Entry 7V2B (X-ray diffraction, 3.20 A resolution); this record covers chains A and D.

== Chain A (and D) ==
Name: VpsR
From: Vibrio cholerae
Notes: chain D of this document is another copy of the same molecule, construct and numbering; everything in this record applies to it too
Reference sequence: Q9AQ41 (Q9AQ41_VIBCL); residue numbers follow UniProt; this construct covers 1-382
Sequence (399 residues; numbered -16 to 382; the number before each row is that of its first residue; numbers below 1 keep their minus sign (His-16 is residue -16)):
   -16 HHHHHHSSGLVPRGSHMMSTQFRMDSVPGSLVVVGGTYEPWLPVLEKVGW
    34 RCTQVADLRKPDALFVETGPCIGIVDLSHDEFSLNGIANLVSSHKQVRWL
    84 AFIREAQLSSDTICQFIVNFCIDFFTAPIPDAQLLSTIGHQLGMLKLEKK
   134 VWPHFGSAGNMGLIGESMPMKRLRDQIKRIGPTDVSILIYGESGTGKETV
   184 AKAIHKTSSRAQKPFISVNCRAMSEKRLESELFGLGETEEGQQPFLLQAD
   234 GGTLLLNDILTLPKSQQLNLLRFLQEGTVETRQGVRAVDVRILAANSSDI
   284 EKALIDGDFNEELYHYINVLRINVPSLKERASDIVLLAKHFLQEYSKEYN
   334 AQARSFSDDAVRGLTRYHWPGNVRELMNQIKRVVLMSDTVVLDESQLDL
Disordered / not traced: -16 to 7 (chain D: -16 to 6)
Construct notes: expression tag (-16 to 0)
Small-molecule neighbours: GTP (guanosine-5'-triphosphate): Glu175, Ser176, Gly177, Thr178, Gly179, Lys180, Glu181, Thr182, Lys185, Asn240, Val356, Arg357, Met360

== How chain A and chain D interact ==
Residue-residue contacts (107):
  Asp40(A) - Glu259(D)
  Leu41(A) - Gln258(D)
  Arg42(A) - Gln258(D)  hydrogen bond
  Arg42(A) - Glu259(D)
  Asp45(A) - Tyr299(D)
  Ser66(A) - Gly260(D)
  Ser66(A) - Val271(D)  hydrogen bond (side chain-backbone)
  Ser66(A) - Asp272(D)
  Leu67(A) - Arg193(D)
  Leu67(A) - Asp272(D)  hydrogen bond (backbone-side chain)
  Asn68(A) - Asp167(D)
  Asn68(A) - Val168(D)
  Asn68(A) - Ser169(D)  hydrogen bond
  Asn68(A) - Leu257(D)
  Asn68(A) - Val273(D)  hydrogen bond (side chain-backbone)
  Asn68(A) - Arg274(D)
  Asn68(A) - Ile275(D)
  Ala71(A) - Thr166(D)
  Ala71(A) - Val168(D)
  Asn72(A) - Val168(D)
  Asn72(A) - Ser169(D)  hydrogen bond (side chain-backbone)
  Asn72(A) - Tyr299(D)  hydrogen bond (side chain-backbone)
  Gln79(A) - Phe103(D)
  Val80(A) - Val101(D)
  Trp82(A) - Phe103(D)
  Ile96(A) - Ser192(D)
  Cys97(A) - Val134(D)  hydrophobic
  Gln98(A) - Val134(D)
  Gln98(A) - His137(D)
  Gln98(A) - Pro165(D)
  Ile100(A) - Met127(D)  hydrophobic
  Ile100(A) - Leu130(D)  hydrophobic
  Val101(A) - Val80(D)
  Phe103(A) - Gln79(D)
  Phe103(A) - Phe103(D)  hydrophobic
  Phe103(A) - Met127(D)
  Ile105(A) - Ile105(D)  hydrophobic
  Ile105(A) - Gln124(D)  hydrogen bond (backbone-side chain)
  Ile105(A) - Met127(D)
  Asp106(A) - His123(D)
  Asp106(A) - Met127(D)
  Phe107(A) - Gly126(D)
  Phe107(A) - Met127(D)  hydrophobic
  Phe107(A) - Leu130(D)  hydrophobic
  Ser119(A) - Ser119(D)  hydrogen bond
  Ser119(A) - His123(D)  hydrogen bond
  Thr120(A) - His123(D)
  His123(A) - Asp106(D)
  His123(A) - Thr120(D)
  Gln124(A) - Ile105(D)  hydrogen bond (side chain-backbone)
  Met127(A) - Ile100(D)  hydrophobic
  Met127(A) - Cys104(D)
  Met127(A) - Ile105(D)
  Met127(A) - Phe107(D)  hydrophobic
  Leu130(A) - Cys97(D)
  Leu130(A) - Ile100(D)  hydrophobic
  Glu131(A) - Gln98(D)
  Lys133(A) - Ser93(D)  hydrogen bond (side chain-backbone)
  Val134(A) - Gln98(D)
  Arg162(A) - Gln98(D)
  Pro165(A) - Thr95(D)
  Pro165(A) - Gln98(D)
  Thr166(A) - Gln98(D)
  Thr166(A) - Phe99(D)
  Thr166(A) - Val101(D)
  Val168(A) - Leu67(D)
  Val168(A) - Asn68(D)
  Val168(A) - Ala71(D)  hydrophobic
  Val168(A) - Phe99(D)  hydrophobic
  Ser169(A) - Asn68(D)  hydrogen bond (backbone-side chain)
  Glu175(A) - Glu284(D)
  Ser192(A) - Asp94(D)
  Ser192(A) - Thr95(D)
  Leu257(A) - Asn68(D)
  Asp282(A) - Tyr173(D)  hydrogen bond
  Asp282(A) - Arg304(D)  salt bridge
  Ile283(A) - Arg304(D)
  Glu284(A) - Gln159(D)  hydrogen bond
  Glu284(A) - Tyr173(D)
  Glu284(A) - Arg304(D)
  Glu284(A) - Ile305(D)
  Glu284(A) - Asn306(D)  hydrogen bond (side chain-backbone)
  Lys285(A) - Tyr173(D)
  Lys285(A) - Asn306(D)
  Leu287(A) - Arg155(D)  hydrogen bond (backbone-side chain)
  Ile288(A) - Pro152(D)
  Ile288(A) - Arg155(D)  hydrogen bond (backbone-side chain)
  Ile288(A) - Leu156(D)
  Ile288(A) - Gln159(D)
  Ile288(A) - Asn306(D)
  Ile288(A) - Pro308(D)  hydrophobic
  Asp289(A) - Arg155(D)
  Asp289(A) - Glu312(D)
  Gly290(A) - Arg155(D)
  Glu294(A) - Arg162(D)  salt bridge
  His298(A) - Asn72(D)
  His298(A) - Ser76(D)
  His298(A) - His77(D)
  Tyr299(A) - Asn68(D)
  Tyr299(A) - Asn72(D)
  Val302(A) - Ala71(D)  hydrophobic
  Lys311(A) - Glu284(D)  salt bridge
  Lys311(A) - Ile288(D)
  Glu312(A) - Glu294(D)
  Glu312(A) - His298(D)
  His351(A) - Ile288(D)  hydrogen bond (side chain-backbone)
  His351(A) - Asp289(D)
Also at the interface, not in a pair above, chain A (59 interface residues in all): Phe65, Ser75, Leu83, Thr95, Gln116, Asp167
Also at the interface, not in a pair above, chain D (71 interface residues in all): Ser75, Ser92, Asn102, Gln116, Lys133, Lys196, Leu287, Val302

== In short ==
59 residues of chain A face 71 of chain D across their interface, with 19 hydrogen bonds and 3 salt bridges.
Polar contacts include Asp282(A)-Arg304(D), Glu294(A)-Arg162(D) and Lys311(A)-Glu284(D). Ligands of chain A:
GTP.
Chain A and chain D are both VpsR (Vibrio cholerae); the structure, Crystal Structure of VpsR display novel
dimeric architecture and c-di-GMP binding: mechanistic implications in oligomerization, ATPase ..., was
determined by X-ray diffraction together with 7V2V, 7V3W and 7V4E from the same study.
